PDB entry 8G7C | electron microscopy, 4.10 A resolution (low resolution: residue-level contacts below are approximate; hydrogen-bond / salt-bridge calls are withheld) | chains D and E of the 6 polymer chains in the assembly

# Chain D
Name: Spike glycoprotein
Organism: Severe acute respiratory syndrome coronavirus 2
UniProt: P0DTC2 (SPIKE_SARS2); residues 14-1211 here = UniProt positions 14-1211
Amino-acid sequence (1234 residues; each row starts with the number of its first residue):
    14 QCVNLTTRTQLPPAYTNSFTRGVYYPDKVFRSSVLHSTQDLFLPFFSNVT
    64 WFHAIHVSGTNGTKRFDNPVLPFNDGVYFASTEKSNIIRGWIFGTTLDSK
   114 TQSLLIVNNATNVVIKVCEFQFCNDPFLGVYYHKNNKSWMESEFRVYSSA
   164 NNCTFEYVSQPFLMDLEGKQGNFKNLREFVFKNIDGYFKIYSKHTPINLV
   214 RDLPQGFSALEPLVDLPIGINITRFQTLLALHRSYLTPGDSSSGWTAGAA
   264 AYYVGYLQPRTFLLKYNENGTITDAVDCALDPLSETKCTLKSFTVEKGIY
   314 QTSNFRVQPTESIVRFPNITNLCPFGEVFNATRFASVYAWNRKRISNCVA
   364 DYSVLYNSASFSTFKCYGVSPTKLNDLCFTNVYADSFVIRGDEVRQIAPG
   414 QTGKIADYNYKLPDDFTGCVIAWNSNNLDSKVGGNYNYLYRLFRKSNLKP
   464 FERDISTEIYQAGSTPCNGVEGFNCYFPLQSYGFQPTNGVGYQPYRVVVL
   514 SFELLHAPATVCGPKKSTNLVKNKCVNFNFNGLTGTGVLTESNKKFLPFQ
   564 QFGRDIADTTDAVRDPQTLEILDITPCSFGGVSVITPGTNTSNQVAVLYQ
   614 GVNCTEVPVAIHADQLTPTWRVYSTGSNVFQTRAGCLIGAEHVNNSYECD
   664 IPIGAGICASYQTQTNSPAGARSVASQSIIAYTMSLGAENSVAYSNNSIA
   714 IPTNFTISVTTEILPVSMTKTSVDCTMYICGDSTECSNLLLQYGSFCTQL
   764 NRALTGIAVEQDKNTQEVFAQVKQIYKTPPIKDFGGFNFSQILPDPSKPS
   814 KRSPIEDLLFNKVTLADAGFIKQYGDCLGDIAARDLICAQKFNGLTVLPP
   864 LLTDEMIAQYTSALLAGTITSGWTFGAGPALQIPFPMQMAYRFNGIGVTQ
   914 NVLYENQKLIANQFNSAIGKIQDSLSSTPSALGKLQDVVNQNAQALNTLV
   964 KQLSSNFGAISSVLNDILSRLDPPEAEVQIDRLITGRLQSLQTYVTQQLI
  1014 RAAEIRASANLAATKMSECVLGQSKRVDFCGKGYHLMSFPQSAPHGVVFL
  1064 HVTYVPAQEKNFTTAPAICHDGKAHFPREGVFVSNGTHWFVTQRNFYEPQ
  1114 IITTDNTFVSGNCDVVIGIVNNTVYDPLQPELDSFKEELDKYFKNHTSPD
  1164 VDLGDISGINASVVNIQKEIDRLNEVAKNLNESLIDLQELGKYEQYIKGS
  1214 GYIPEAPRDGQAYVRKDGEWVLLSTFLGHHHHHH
Not modelled in the structure: 181-183, 621-1247
Disulfide bonds: Cys15-Cys136, Cys131-Cys166, Cys291-Cys301, Cys379-Cys432, Cys391-Cys525, Cys480-Cys488, Cys538-Cys590
Covalent attachments: N-acetylglucosamine (NAG) linked to Asn61, Asn282, Asn616
Differences from the reference sequence: conflict Gly614 (Asp in P0DTC2), Ala682 (Arg in P0DTC2), Gly683 (Arg in P0DTC2), Pro817 (Phe in P0DTC2), Pro892 (Ala in P0DTC2), Pro899 (Ala in P0DTC2), Pro942 (Ala in P0DTC2), Pro986 (Lys in P0DTC2), Pro987 (Val in P0DTC2); expression tag (1212-1247)
UniProt features mapped onto this chain:
  - region: Asn280 to Cys301 (Putative superantigen), Arg403 to Asp405 (Integrin-binding motif), Asn448 to Phe456 (Immunodominant HLA epitope recognized by the CD8+), Pro681, Ala684 (Putative superantigen), Ser816 to Tyr837 (Fusion peptide 1), Lys835 to Phe855 (Fusion peptide 2), Asp1163 to Glu1202 (Heptad repeat 2)
  - site (Cleavage): Arg685, Ser686, Arg815, Ser816
  - glycosylation: Asn17 (N-linked (GlcNAc...) (complex) asparagine), Asn61 (N-linked (GlcNAc...) (hybrid) asparagine), Asn74 (N-linked (GlcNAc...) (complex) asparagine), Asn122 (N-linked (GlcNAc...) (hybrid) asparagine), Asn149 (N-linked (GlcNAc...) (complex) asparagine), Asn165 (N-linked (GlcNAc...) (complex) asparagine), Asn234 (N-linked (GlcNAc...) (high mannose) asparagine), Asn282 (N-linked (GlcNAc...) (complex) asparagine), Thr323 (O-linked (GalNAc) threonine), Ser325 (O-linked (HexNAc...) serine), Asn331 (N-linked (GlcNAc...) (complex) asparagine), Asn343 (N-linked (GlcNAc...) (complex) asparagine), Asn603 (N-linked (GlcNAc...) (hybrid) asparagine), Asn616 (N-linked (GlcNAc...) (complex) asparagine), Asn657 (N-linked (GlcNAc...) (complex) asparagine), Thr676 (O-linked (GlcNAc...) threonine), Thr678 (O-linked (GlcNAc...) threonine), Asn709 (N-linked (GlcNAc...) (high mannose) asparagine), Asn717 (N-linked (GlcNAc...) (hybrid) asparagine), Asn801 (N-linked (GlcNAc...) (hybrid) asparagine) and 6 more in UniProt
  - natural variant: Leu18 (L18F: In strain: Beta/B.1.351, Gamma/P.1 and 1 more), Thr19 (T19I: In strain: Omicron/BQ.1.1, Omicron/XBB.1.5 and 1 more; T19R: In strain: Delta/B.1.617.2, Omicron/BA.2 and 4 more), Thr20 (T20N: In strain: Gamma/P.1), Leu24 to Ala27 (sequence variant, change not given here; In strain: Omicron/BA.2, Omicron/BA.2.12.1 and 6 more), Pro26 (P26S: In strain: Gamma/P.1), Gln52 (Q52H: In strain: Omicron/EG.5.1), Ala67 (A67V: In strain: Eta/B.1.525, Omicron/BA.1), His69 to Val70 (deletion: In strain: Alpha/B.1.1.7, Eta/B.1.525 and 5 more), Gly75 (G75V: In strain: Lambda/C.37), Thr76 (T76I: In strain: Lambda/C.37), Asp80 (D80A: In strain: Beta/B.1.351), Val83 (V83A: In strain: Omicron/XBB.1.5, Omicron/EG.5.1), 80 further natural variant entries in UniProt
  - mutagenesis: His69 to Val70 (Increased incorporation of cleaved spike into virions), Asn121 (N121Q: Partial loss of biliverdin affinity), Arg190 (R190K: Partial loss of biliverdin affinity), Asn234 (N234Q: Increased resistance to neutralizing antibodies), Asn331 (N331Q: Reduced viral infectivity), Asn343 (N343Q: Reduced viral infectivity), Leu452 (L452R: Increased resistance to neutralizing antibodies. Decreases HLA binding to NF9 epitope. Increased binding affinity to human ACE2), Tyr453 (Y453F: Decreased HLA binding to NF9 epitope. Increased binding affinity to human ACE2), Ala475 (A475V: Increased resistance to neutralizing antibodies), Val483 (V483A: Increased resistance to neutralizing antibodies), Glu484 (E484D: Increased replication in human TMEM106B overexpressing cells), Phe490 (F490L: Increased resistance to neutralizing antibodies and human covalescent sera neutralization), 11 further mutagenesis entries in UniProt

# Chain E
Name: Nanosota-4
Organism: Vicugna pacos
Amino-acid sequence (148 residues; each row starts with the number of its first residue):
     1 QVQLQESGGGLVQPGGSLRLSCAASGFTLDYYAIGWFRQAPGKEREGVSC
    51 ISSSGGRTNYADSVKGRFTISRDNTKNTVYLQMNSLKPEDTAVYYCAAWE
   101 ASRWYCPLQFSADFSSWGQGTQVTVSSGGQHHHHHHGAYPYDVPDYAS
Not modelled in the structure: 128-148
Disulfide bonds: Cys22-Cys96

# How chain D and chain E interact
Pairs across the interface (10; chain D residue first):
  Gly413(D) with Ser17(E); Asn84(E)
  Thr415(D) with Gly15(E)
  Asp427(D) with Arg19(E); Thr69(E); Gln82(E)
  Asp428(D) with Arg19(E); Ser71(E); Tyr80(E)
  His519(D) with Thr75(E)

# Overview
5 residues of chain D face 9 of chain E across their interface. N-acetylglucosamine is covalently linked to
Asn61(D), Asn282(D) and Asn616(D). UniProt lists 23 mutagenesis sites on chain D.
Chain D is Spike glycoprotein (Severe acute respiratory syndrome coronavirus 2) and chain E is Nanosota-4
(Vicugna pacos); the structure, local refinement of SARS-CoV-2 spike/Nb4 complex with 2 RBDs up and 3 Nb4
bound, was determined by electron microscopy.
